PDB entry 1XU3 | X-ray diffraction, 2.30 A resolution | chains A and D of the 6 polymer chains in the assembly

[Chain A]
Name: Methane monooxygenase component A alpha chain
Source organism: Methylococcus capsulatus
Notes: EC 1.14.13.25; fragment: alpha subunit
UniProtKB: P22869 (MEMA_METCA); residue numbers follow UniProt; this construct covers 1-527
Sequence (527 residues; numbered 1 to 527; the number before each row is that of its first residue):
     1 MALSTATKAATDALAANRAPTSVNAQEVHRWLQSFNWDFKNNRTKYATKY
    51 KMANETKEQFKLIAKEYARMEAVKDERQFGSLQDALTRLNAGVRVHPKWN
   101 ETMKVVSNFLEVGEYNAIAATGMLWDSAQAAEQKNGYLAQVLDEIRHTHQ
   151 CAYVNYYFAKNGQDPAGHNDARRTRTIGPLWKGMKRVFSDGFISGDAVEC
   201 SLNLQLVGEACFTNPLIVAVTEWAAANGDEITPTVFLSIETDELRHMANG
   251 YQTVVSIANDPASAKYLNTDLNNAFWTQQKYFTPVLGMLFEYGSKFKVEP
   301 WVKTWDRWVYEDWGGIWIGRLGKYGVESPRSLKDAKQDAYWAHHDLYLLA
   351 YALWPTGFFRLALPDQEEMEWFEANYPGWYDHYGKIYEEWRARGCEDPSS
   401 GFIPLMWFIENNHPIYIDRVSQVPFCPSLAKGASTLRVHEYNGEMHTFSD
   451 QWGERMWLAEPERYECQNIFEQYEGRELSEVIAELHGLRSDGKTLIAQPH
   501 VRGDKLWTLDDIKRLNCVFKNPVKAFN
Disordered / not traced: 1-17
Bound ions: Fe ion site 1: E114, E144, H147; Fe ion site 2: E209, E243, H246
Ligand contacts: 4-bromophenol (BML): K98, E101, T102, V105, L180, M288, L289, Y292, G293, Y347, F359, L361
Curated features (UniProtKB/Swiss-Prot):
  - active site: C151
  - binding site (Fe cation): E114, E144, H147, E209, E243, H246

[Chain D]
Name: Methane monooxygenase component A beta chain
Source organism: Methylococcus capsulatus
Notes: EC 1.14.13.25; fragment: beta subunit
UniProtKB: P18798 (MEMB_METCA); residues 1-389 here = UniProt positions 1-389
Sequence (389 residues; each row starts with the number of its first residue):
     1 MSMLGERRRGLTDPEMAAVILKALPEAPLDGNNKMGYFVTPRWKRLTEYE
    51 ALTVYAQPNADWIAGGLDWGDWTQKFHGGRPSWGNETTELRTVDWFKHRD
   101 PLRRWHAPYVKDKAEEWRYTDRFLQGYSADGQIRAMNPTWRDEFINRYWG
   151 AFLFNEYGLFNAHSQGAREALSDVTRVSLAFWGFDKIDIAQMIQLERGFL
   201 AKIVPGFDESTAVPKAEWTNGEVYKSARLAVEGLWQEVFDWNESAFSVHA
   251 VYDALFGQFVRREFFQRLAPRFGDNLTPFFINQAQTYFQIAKQGVQDLYY
   301 NCLGDDPEFSDYNRTVMRNWTGKWLEPTIAALRDFMGLFAKLPAGTTDKE
   351 EITASLYRVVDDWIEDYASRIDFKADRDQIVKAVLAGLK
Disordered / not traced: 1

[How chain A and chain D interact]
Pairs across the interface - 11 pairs, chain A then chain D:
  R18(A) with D362(D), salt bridge; E365(D); D366(D), salt bridge
  E76(A) with K111(D), salt bridge
  R88(A) with R9(D)
  L89(A) with R9(D)
  N90(A) with M3(D); L4(D)
  V93(A) with M3(D), hydrophobic; L4(D), hydrophobic
  R94(A) with T12(D), hydrogen bond (side chain-backbone)
Also at the interface, not in a pair above, chain A (8 interface residues in all): Q163
Also at the interface, not in a pair above, chain D (10 interface residues in all): L11, D13

[Summary]
8 residues of chain A and 10 residues of chain D are in contact; the contacts include 1 hydrogen bond and 3
salt bridges. Polar contacts include R18(A)-D362(D), R18(A)-D366(D) and E76(A)-K111(D). Chain A binds
4-bromophenol.
Chain A is Methane monooxygenase component A alpha chain and chain D is Methane monooxygenase component A beta
chain, both from Methylococcus capsulatus; the structure, Soluble methane monooxygenase hydroxylase-soaked
with bromophenol, was determined by X-ray diffraction together with 1XU5, 1XVB, 1XVC, 1XVD, 1XVE, 1XVF and
1XVG from the same study.
